PDB entry 6T28 | X-ray diffraction, 1.55 A resolution | chain AAA

# Chain AAA
Name: Calcium/calmodulin-dependent protein kinase type 1D
Source organism: Homo sapiens
Notes: EC 2.7.11.17
UniProt: Q8IU85 (KCC1D_HUMAN); residues 1-385 here = UniProt positions 1-385
Amino-acid sequence (385 residues; numbered 1 to 385; the number before each row is that of its first residue):
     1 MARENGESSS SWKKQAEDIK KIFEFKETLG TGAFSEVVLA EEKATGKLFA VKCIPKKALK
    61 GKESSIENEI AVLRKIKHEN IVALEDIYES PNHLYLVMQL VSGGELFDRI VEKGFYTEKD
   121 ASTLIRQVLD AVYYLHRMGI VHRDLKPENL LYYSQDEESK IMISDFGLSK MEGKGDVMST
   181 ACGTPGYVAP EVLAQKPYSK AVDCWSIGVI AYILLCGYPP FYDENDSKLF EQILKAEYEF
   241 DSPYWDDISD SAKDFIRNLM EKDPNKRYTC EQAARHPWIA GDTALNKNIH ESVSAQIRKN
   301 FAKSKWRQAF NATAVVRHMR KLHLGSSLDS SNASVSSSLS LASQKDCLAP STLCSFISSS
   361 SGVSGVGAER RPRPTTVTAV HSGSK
Unresolved in the structure: 1-11, 169-184, 224-227, 303-385
Small-molecule neighbours: M92 (2-[(3S)-3-azanylpiperidin-1-yl]-4-[[2,6-di(propan-2-yl)pyridin-4-yl]amino]pyrimidine-5-carboxamide): Glu-27, Leu-29, Gly-30, Val-37, Ala-50, Val-82, Met-98, Gln-99, Leu-100, Val-101, Ser-102, Glu-105, Glu-148, Asn-149, Leu-151, Ser-164, Asp-165
Swiss-Prot annotation at these positions:
  - region: Lys-299 to Arg-320 (Calmodulin-binding)
  - motif: His-318 to Leu-324 (Nuclear export signal)
  - active site: Asp-144 (Proton acceptor)
  - binding site (ATP): Leu-29 to Val-37, Lys-52
  - modified residue: Ser-122 (Phosphoserine), Thr-180 (Phosphothreonine)
  - cross-link: Lys-113 (Glycyl lysine isopeptide (Lys-Gly) (interchain with G-Cter in SUMO2))
  - mutagenesis: Lys-52 (K52A: Catalytically inactive form), Thr-180 (T180A: Loss of ionomycin-induced activation)
From the paper describing this entry:
  - binding site for M92: Leu-100, Glu-105 (proposed by the authors, not directly observed)
  - post-translational modification sites: Ser-179, Thr-180

# In short
Ligands of chain AAA: compound M92. Curated annotation (UniProt) lists active-site residue Asp-144, 10
ATP-binding residues and 2 mutagenesis sites. From the paper: a binding site for M92 at Leu-100 and Glu-105;
modification sites Ser-179 and Thr-180.
Chain AAA is Calcium/calmodulin-dependent protein kinase type 1D (Homo sapiens); the structure, Crystal
structure of human calmodulin-dependent protein kinase 1D (CAMK1D) bound to compound 19 (CS640), was
determined by X-ray diffraction (same publication as 6T29).
